Entry 9CL5 (electron microscopy, 2.48 A resolution); this record covers chains Ba and Aa of the 12 polymer chains in the assembly.

== Chain Ba ==
Name: Methane monooxygenase/ammonia monooxygenase subunit A
Source organism: Methylocystis sp. ATCC 49242
UniProtKB: A0A5R8QJU8 (A0A5R8QJU8_9HYPH); residues 9-252 here = UniProt positions 9-252
Amino-acid sequence (244 residues; row label = number of the first residue in the row):
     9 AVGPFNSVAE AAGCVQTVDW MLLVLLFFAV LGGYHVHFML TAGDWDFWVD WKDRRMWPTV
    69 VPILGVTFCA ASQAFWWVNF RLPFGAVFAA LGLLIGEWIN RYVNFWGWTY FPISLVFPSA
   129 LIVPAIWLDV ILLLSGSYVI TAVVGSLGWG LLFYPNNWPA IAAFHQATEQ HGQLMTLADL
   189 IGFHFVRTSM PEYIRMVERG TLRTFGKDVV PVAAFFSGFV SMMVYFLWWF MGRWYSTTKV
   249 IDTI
Differences from the reference sequence: conflict Val151 (Ile in A0A5R8QJU8)

== Chain Aa ==
Name: Methane monooxygenase/ammonia monooxygenase subunit B
Source organism: Methylocystis sp. ATCC 49242
UniProtKB: A0A431PQN7 (A0A431PQN7_9HYPH); the construct has insertions or renumbered stretches relative to UniProt, so the offset changes along the chain: 29-353 = UniProt 29-353; 355-416 = UniProt 354-415
Amino-acid sequence (388 residues; row label = number of the first residue in the row):
    29 HGEKSQQAFL RMRTLNWYDV QWSKTTVNVN EEMVLSGKVH VFSAWPQAVA NPRVSFLNAG
    89 EPGPVLVRTA QFIGEQFAPR SVSLEIGKDY AFSINLRGRR AGRWHVHAQI NVEGGGPIIG
   149 PGQWIEIKGD MKDFTDPVTL LDGSTVDLEH YGISRVYAWH LPWMAVGAAW IFFWFVRKGI
   209 ITSYIRVAEG KADDVIGDDD RRIGAIVLAL TILATIVGYA VTNSTFPRTI PLQAGLQKPL
   269 TPIETEGTVG VGKENVTTEL NGGVYKVPGR ELTINVKVKN NTSQPLRLGE YTAAGLRFLN
   329 PDVFTTKPDF PDYLLADRGL SVDATPIAPG EAKEIVVKIQ DARWDIERLS DLAYDTDSQI
   389 GGLLFFFSPD GKRYASEIGG PVIPKFVA
Differences from the reference sequence: conflict Gln49 (Ala in A0A431PQN7), Glu60 (Asp in A0A431PQN7), Phe200 (Leu in A0A431PQN7), Val204 (Ile in A0A431PQN7), Thr210 (Ala in A0A431PQN7), Arg214 (Lys in A0A431PQN7), Lys219 (Arg in A0A431PQN7), Ala220 (Pro in A0A431PQN7), Val277 (Ala in A0A431PQN7), Asn283 (Gln in A0A431PQN7), Asn309 (Gly in A0A431PQN7), Leu314 (Val in A0A431PQN7), Asp330 (Ser in A0A431PQN7), Thr334 (Ser in A0A431PQN7), Val350 (Asn in A0A431PQN7), Ala352 (Asp in A0A431PQN7), Ala360 (Ser359 in A0A431PQN7), Ser396 (Thr395 in A0A431PQN7), Tyr402 (Phe401 in A0A431PQN7), Ser404 (Ala403 in A0A431PQN7); insertion (354)
Bound ions: Cu ion: His29, His133, His135

== Interface between chain Ba and chain Aa ==
Pairs across the interface - 34 pairs, chain Ba then chain Aa:
  Arg62(Ba) with Tyr382(Aa), hydrogen bond (side chain-backbone)
  Glu177(Ba) with Ile411(Aa)
  Gly180(Ba) with Pro409(Aa)
  Leu182(Ba) with Ser386(Aa); Ile411(Aa), hydrophobic; Pro412(Aa)
  Glu206(Ba) with Thr384(Aa)
  Arg207(Ba) with Phe37(Aa); Gln75(Aa); Ala76(Aa); Thr384(Aa)
  Gly208(Ba) with Gln35(Aa); Leu38(Aa); Ala76(Aa); Thr384(Aa)
  Thr209(Ba) with Gln35(Aa); Leu38(Aa)
  Leu210(Ba) with Gln34(Aa), hydrogen bond (backbone-side chain); Leu38(Aa); Val77(Aa), hydrophobic; Gly143(Aa); Gly144(Aa); Pro145(Aa); Ile146(Aa), hydrophobic
  Thr212(Ba) with Ser33(Aa); Gln34(Aa); Gln35(Aa), hydrogen bond
  Phe213(Ba) with Ser33(Aa)
  Gly214(Ba) with Ser33(Aa); Arg376(Aa)
  Lys215(Ba) with Asp379(Aa); Tyr382(Aa)
  Asp216(Ba) with Tyr382(Aa)
  Val217(Ba) with Tyr382(Aa)
Interface residues without a listed pair, chain Ba (17 interface residues in all): Gln181, Arg211
Interface residues without a listed pair, chain Aa (21 interface residues in all): Val410

== Overview ==
Chain Ba and chain Aa form an interface of 17 and 21 residues respectively; the contacts include 3 hydrogen
bonds. Polar pairs include Arg62(Ba)-Tyr382(Aa), Leu210(Ba)-Gln34(Aa) and Thr212(Ba)-Gln35(Aa). His29(Aa),
His133(Aa) and His135(Aa) coordinate a Cu ion ion.
Here chain Ba is Methane monooxygenase/ammonia monooxygenase subunit A and chain Aa is Methane
monooxygenase/ammonia monooxygenase subunit B, both from Methylocystis sp. ATCC 49242. Entry 9CL5 (particulate
methane monooxygenase in native membranes) was determined by electron microscopy (same publication as 9CL1,
9CL2, 9CL3, 9CL4 and 9CL6).
